PDB entry 3UDT | X-ray diffraction, 3.10 A resolution | chain A

[Chain A]
Name: Inositol-pentakisphosphate 2-kinase
Source organism: Arabidopsis thaliana
Notes: EC 2.7.1.158
Reference sequence: Q93YN9 (IPPK_ARATH); residues 1-451 here = UniProt positions 1-451
Chain sequence (493 residues; numbered -33 to 459; the number before each row is that of its first residue; numbers below 1 keep their minus sign (Met-33 is residue -33)):
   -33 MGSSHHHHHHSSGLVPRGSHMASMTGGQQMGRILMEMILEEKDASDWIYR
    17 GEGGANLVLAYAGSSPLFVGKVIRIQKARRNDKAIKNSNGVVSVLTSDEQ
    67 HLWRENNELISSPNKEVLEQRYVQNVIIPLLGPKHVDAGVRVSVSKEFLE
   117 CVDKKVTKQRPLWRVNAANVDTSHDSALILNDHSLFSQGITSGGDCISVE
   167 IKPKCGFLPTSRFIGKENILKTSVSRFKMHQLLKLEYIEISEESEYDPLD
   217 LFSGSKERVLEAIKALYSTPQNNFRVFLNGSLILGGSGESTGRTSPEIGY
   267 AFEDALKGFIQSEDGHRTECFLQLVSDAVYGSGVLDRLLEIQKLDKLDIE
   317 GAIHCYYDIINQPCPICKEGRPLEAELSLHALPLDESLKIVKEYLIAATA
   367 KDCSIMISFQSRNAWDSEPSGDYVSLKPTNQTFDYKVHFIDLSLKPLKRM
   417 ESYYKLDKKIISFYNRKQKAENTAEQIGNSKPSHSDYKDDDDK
Unresolved in the structure: -33 to 4, 47-59, 153-160, 279-282, 334-343, 378-386, 392-393, 436-459
Sequence notes: expression tag (-33 to 0, 452-459); conflict Ser54 (Ala in Q93YN9), Gln90 (Lys in Q93YN9), Thr157 (Ser in Q93YN9), Ile185 (Met in Q93YN9), Ile204 (Asn in Q93YN9), Arg224 (Ser in Q93YN9), Cys321 (Ser in Q93YN9), Ile325 (Leu in Q93YN9), Arg337 (Lys in Q93YN9)
Metal / ion sites: Zn2+: His320, Cys330, Cys333, His346; Mg2+: Asp407 (together with ADP)
Ligand contacts:
  - myo-inositol-(1,3,4,5,6)-pentakisphosphate (5MY): Gly20, Ala21, Arg45, Arg130, Lys168, Lys170, His196, Lys200, Asn238, Ala364, Asp368, Lys411, Arg415, Tyr419, Leu422
  - ADP (adenosine-5'-diphosphate): Arg16, Gly17, Glu18, Gly19, Gly20, Ala21, Asn22, Val24, Val38, Arg40, Leu146, Asn147, Asp148, His149, Ser150, Glu166, Arg241, Phe243, Met372, Ile406, Asp407, Ser409
Swiss-Prot annotation at these positions:
  - motif: Glu166 to Lys170 (EXKPK motif)
  - binding site (ATP): Gly19 to Asn22, Arg40, Asn147 to His149, Glu166 to Lys168, Arg241, Asp407
  - binding site (substrate): Arg45, Arg130, Lys170, Lys200, Asn238, Asp368, Lys411, Arg415, Tyr419
  - binding site (Zn(2+)): His320, Cys330, Cys333, His346
  - modified residue: Met1 (N-acetylmethionine)
What the authors report for this chain:
  - binding site for myo-inositol-(1,3,4,5,6)-pentakisphosphate: Arg130, Lys170, His196, Lys200, Asn238, Lys411, Arg415, Tyr419

[Overview]
Ligands of chain A: myo-inositol-(1,3,4,5,6)-pentakisphosphate and ADP. His320, Cys330, Cys333 and His346 form
the Zn2+ site. UniProt lists 13 ATP-binding residues, 9 substrate-binding residues and 4 Zn2+-binding
residues. The paper reports a binding site for myo-inositol-(1,3,4,5,6)-pentakisphosphate at Arg130, Lys170
and His196 among others.
Chain A is Inositol-pentakisphosphate 2-kinase (Arabidopsis thaliana); the structure, Inositol
1,3,4,5,6-pentakisphosphate 2-kinase from A. thaliana in complex with ADP and IP5, was determined by X-ray
diffraction, deposited together with 3UDS and 3UDZ.
